Entry 6BA2 (X-ray diffraction, 1.85 A resolution); this record covers chain A.

== Chain A ==
Name: Histone acetyltransferase KAT8
Organism: Homo sapiens
Notes: EC 2.3.1.48
UniProt: Q9H7Z6 (KAT8_HUMAN); residues 504-779 here correspond to UniProt positions 174-449 (UniProt number = residue number - 330)
Amino-acid sequence (295 residues; each row starts with the number of its first residue):
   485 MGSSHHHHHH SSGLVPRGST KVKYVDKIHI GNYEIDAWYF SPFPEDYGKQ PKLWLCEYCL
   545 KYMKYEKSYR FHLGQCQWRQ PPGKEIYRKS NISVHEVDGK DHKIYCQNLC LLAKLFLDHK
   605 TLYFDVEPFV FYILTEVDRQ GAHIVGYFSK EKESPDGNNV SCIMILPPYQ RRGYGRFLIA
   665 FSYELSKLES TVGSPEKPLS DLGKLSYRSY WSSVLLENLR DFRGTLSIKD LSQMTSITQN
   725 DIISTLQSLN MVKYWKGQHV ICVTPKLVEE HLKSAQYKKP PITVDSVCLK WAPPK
Unresolved in the structure: 485-506, 706-709, 758-761, 779
Modified / non-standard residues: Lys604 (N(6)-acetyllysine; ALY)
Differences from the reference sequence: initiating methionine (485); expression tag (486-503); conflict His579 (Tyr249 in Q9H7Z6), Ser645 (Ala315 in Q9H7Z6), Met648 (Leu318 in Q9H7Z6), Ile649 (Thr319 in Q9H7Z6), Arg660 (Lys330 in Q9H7Z6), Ser697 (Trp367 in Q9H7Z6), Asn702 (Ile372 in Q9H7Z6)
Bound ions: Zn2+: Cys540, Cys543, His556, Cys560
Small-molecule neighbours: 7KM (4-fluoro-5-methyl-N'-(phenylsulfonyl)[1,1'-biphenyl]-3-carbohydrazide): Trp522, Phe600, Leu601, Ile647, Met648, Ile649, Gln654, Arg655, Arg656, Gly657, Tyr658, Gly659, Arg660, Ile663, Ser684, Leu686, Gly687, Ser690, Tyr691, Ser693, Tyr694
What the authors report for this chain:
  - binding site for 7KM: Leu601, Ile647, Ile649, Gln654 to Gly657, Gly659, Arg660, Ile663, Ser684, Leu686, Ser690
  - post-translational modification sites: Lys604

== In short ==
Ligands of chain A: compound 7KM. Cys540, Cys543, His556 and Cys560 form the Zn2+ site. The paper reports a
binding site for 7KM at Leu601, Ile647 and Ile649 among others; a modification site at Lys604.
Chain A is Histone acetyltransferase KAT8 (Homo sapiens); the structure, Crystal structure of MYST
acetyltransferase domain in complex with inhibitor, was determined by X-ray diffraction (same publication as
6BA4 and 6CT2).
